Entry 4M6L (X-ray diffraction, 1.70 A resolution); this record covers chain A.

Chain A:
Molecule: Dihydrofolate reductase
Source organism: Homo sapiens
Notes: EC 1.5.1.3
UniProtKB: P00374 (DYR_HUMAN); residues 0-186 here correspond to UniProt positions 1-187 (UniProt number = residue number + 1)
Chain sequence (187 residues; numbered 0 to 186; the number before each row is that of its first residue; numbering starts at 0):
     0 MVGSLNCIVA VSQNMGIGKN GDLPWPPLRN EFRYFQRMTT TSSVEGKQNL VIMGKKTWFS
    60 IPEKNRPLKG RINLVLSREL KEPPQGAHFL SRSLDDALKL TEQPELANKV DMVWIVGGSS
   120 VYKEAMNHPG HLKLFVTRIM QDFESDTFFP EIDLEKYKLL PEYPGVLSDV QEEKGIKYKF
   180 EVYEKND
Not modelled in the structure: 0
Small-molecule neighbours:
  - 5,10-dideazatetrahydrofolic acid (21V; N-(4-{2-[(6S)-2-amino-4-oxo-1,4,5,6,7,8-hexahydropyrido[2,3-d]pyrimidin-6-yl]ethyl}benzoyl)-L-glutamic acid): I7, V8, A9, L22, E30, F31, Y33, F34, Q35, T56, S59, I60, P61, N64, L67, R70, V115, Y121, T136
  - NADP (NAP; NADP nicotinamide-adenine-dinucleotide phosphate): I7, V8, A9, I16, G17, K18, G20, D21, L22, W24, G53, K54, K55, T56, S59, L75, S76, R77, E78, L79, R91, S92, V115, G116, G117, S118, S119, V120, Y121, E123, T146

Overview:
Bound to chain A: 5,10-dideazatetrahydrofolic acid and NADP.
Chain A is Dihydrofolate reductase (Homo sapiens); the structure, Crystal structure of human dihydrofolate
reductase (DHFR) bound to NADP+ and 5,10-dideazatetrahydrofolic acid, was determined by X-ray diffraction
(same publication as 4M6J and 4M6K).
